Entry 5OYI (electron microscopy, 8.20 A resolution (very low resolution: no residue pairs are listed; an interface is given only as per-side residue counts)); this record covers chains D and G of the 15 polymer chains in the assembly.

== Chain D (and G) ==
Protein: Genome polyprotein
Source organism: Foot-and-mouth disease virus (strain A10-61)
Notes: EC 3.4.22.46, 3.6.1.15, 3.4.22.28, 2.7.7.48; chain G of this document is another copy of the same molecule, construct and numbering; everything in this record applies to it too
Reference sequence: P03306 (POLG_FMDV1), isoform P03306-2; residues 27-208 here correspond to UniProt positions 724-905 (UniProt number = residue number + 697)
Sequence (182 residues; numbered 27 to 208; the number before each row is that of its first residue):
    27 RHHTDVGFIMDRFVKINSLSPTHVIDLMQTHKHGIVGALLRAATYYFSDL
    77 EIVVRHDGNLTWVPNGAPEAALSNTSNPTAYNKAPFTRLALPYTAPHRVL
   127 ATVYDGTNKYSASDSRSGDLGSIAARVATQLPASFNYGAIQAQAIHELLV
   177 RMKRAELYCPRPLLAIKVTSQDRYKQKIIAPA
Not modelled in the structure: 134-154

== How chain D and chain G interact ==
At this resolution (8 A) residue pairs are not listed: 12 residues of chain D and 10 of chain G lie at the interface.

== Summary ==
Chain D and chain G form an interface of 12 and 10 residues respectively.
Chain D and chain G are both Genome polyprotein (Foot-and-mouth disease virus (strain A10-61)); the structure,
FMDV A10 dissociated pentamer, was determined by electron microscopy (same publication as 5OWX).
